PDB entry 1NCR | X-ray diffraction, 2.70 A resolution | chains C and D of the 4 polymer chains in the assembly

# Chain C
Name: coat protein VP3
Organism: Human rhinovirus 16
UniProt: Q82122 (POLG_HRV16); residues 1-238 here correspond to UniProt positions 331-568 (UniProt number = residue number + 330)
Sequence (238 residues; numbered 1 to 238; the number before each row is that of its first residue):
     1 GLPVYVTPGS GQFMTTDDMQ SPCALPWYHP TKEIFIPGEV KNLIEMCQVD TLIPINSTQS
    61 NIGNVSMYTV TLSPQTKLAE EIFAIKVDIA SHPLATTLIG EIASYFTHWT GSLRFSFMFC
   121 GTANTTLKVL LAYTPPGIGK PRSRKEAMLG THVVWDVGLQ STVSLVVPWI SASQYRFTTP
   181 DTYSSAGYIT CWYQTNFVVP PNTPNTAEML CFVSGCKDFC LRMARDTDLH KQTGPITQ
Curated features (UniProtKB/Swiss-Prot):
  - region: Pro235 to Gln238 (Amphipathic alpha-helix)

# Chain D
Name: coat protein VP4
Organism: Human rhinovirus 16
UniProt: Q82122 (POLG_HRV16); residues 1-68 here correspond to UniProt positions 2-69 (UniProt number = residue number + 1)
Sequence (68 residues; row label = number of the first residue in the row):
     1 GAQVSRQNVG THSTQNMVSN GSSLNYFNIN YFKDAASSGA SRLDFSQDPS KFTDPVKDVL
    61 EKGIPTLQ
Unresolved in the structure: 8-22, 45-68
Curated features (UniProtKB/Swiss-Prot):
  - site: Gln68 (Cleavage)
  - lipidation: Gly1 (N-myristoyl glycine)

# Chain C / chain D interface
Contacting residue pairs (17; chain C residue first):
  Asp18(C) - Gly39(D)
  Asp18(C) - Ala40(D)  hydrogen bond (side chain-backbone)
  Met19(C) - Gly39(D)
  Gln20(C) - Ile29(D)  hydrogen bond (side chain-backbone)
  Gln20(C) - Asn30(D)
  Gln20(C) - Tyr31(D)  hydrogen bond (side chain-backbone)
  Gln20(C) - Phe32(D)
  Gln20(C) - Ser37(D)
  Gln20(C) - Ser38(D)
  Gln20(C) - Gly39(D)
  Ser21(C) - Phe32(D)
  Ser21(C) - Ser37(D)  hydrogen bond (backbone-side chain)
  Pro22(C) - Phe32(D)
  Pro22(C) - Ser37(D)
  Cys23(C) - Asp34(D)
  Cys23(C) - Ser37(D)  hydrogen bond (backbone-side chain)
  Trp27(C) - Asp34(D)
Interface residues without a listed pair, chain C (8 interface residues in all): Pro26
Interface residues without a listed pair, chain D (10 interface residues in all): Ala36

# In short
8 residues of chain C and 10 residues of chain D are in contact; the contacts include 5 hydrogen bonds. Polar
contacts include Asp18(C)-Ala40(D), Gln20(C)-Ile29(D) and Gln20(C)-Tyr31(D).
Chain C is coat protein VP3 and chain D is coat protein VP4, both from Human rhinovirus 16; the structure, The
structure of Rhinovirus 16 when complexed with pleconaril, an antiviral compound, was determined by X-ray
diffraction together with 1NA1, 1NCQ, 1ND2 and 1ND3 from the same study.
